Entry 5C3E (X-ray diffraction, 3.70 A resolution); this record covers chains C and K of the 15 polymer chains in the assembly.

== Chain C ==
Molecule: DNA-directed RNA polymerase II subunit RPB3
Organism: Saccharomyces cerevisiae (strain ATCC 204508 / S288c)
Reference sequence: P16370 (RPB3_YEAST); residue numbers follow UniProt; this construct covers 1-318
Amino-acid sequence (318 residues; each row starts with the number of its first residue):
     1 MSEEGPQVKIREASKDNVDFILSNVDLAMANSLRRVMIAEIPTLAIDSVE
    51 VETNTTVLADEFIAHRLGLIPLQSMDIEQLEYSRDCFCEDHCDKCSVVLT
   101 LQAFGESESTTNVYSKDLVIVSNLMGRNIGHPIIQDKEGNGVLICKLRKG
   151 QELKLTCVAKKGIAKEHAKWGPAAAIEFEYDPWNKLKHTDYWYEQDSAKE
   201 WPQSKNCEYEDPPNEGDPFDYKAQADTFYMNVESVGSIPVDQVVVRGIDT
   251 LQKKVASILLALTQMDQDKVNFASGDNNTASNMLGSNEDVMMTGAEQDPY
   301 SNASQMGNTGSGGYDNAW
Disordered / not traced: 1-3, 269-318
Bound ions: Zn2+: Cys86, Cys88, Cys92, Cys95
UniProt features mapped onto this chain:
  - binding site (Zn(2+)): Cys86, Cys88, Cys92, Cys95
  - modified residue: Ser2 (N-acetylserine)

== Chain K ==
Molecule: DNA-directed RNA polymerase II subunit RPB11
Organism: Saccharomyces cerevisiae (strain ATCC 204508 / S288c)
Reference sequence: P38902 (RPB11_YEAST); numbering as in UniProt (aligned over 1-120)
Amino-acid sequence (120 residues; each row starts with the number of its first residue):
     1 MNAPDRFELFLLGEGESKLKIDPDTKAPNAVVITFEKEDHTLGNLIRAEL
    51 LNDRKVLFAAYKVEHPFFARFKLRIQTTEGYDPKDALKNACNSIINKLGA
   101 LKTNFETEWNLQTLAADDAF
Disordered / not traced: 116-120

== How chain C and chain K interact ==
Pairs across the interface - 77 pairs, chain C then chain K:
  Glu4(C) - Asn104(K)  hydrogen bond
  Pro6(C) - Lys97(K)
  Pro6(C) - Ala100(K)
  Pro6(C) - Leu101(K)
  Pro6(C) - Asn104(K)  hydrogen bond (backbone-side chain)
  Gln7(C) - Asn104(K)  hydrogen bond
  Val8(C) - Leu101(K)  hydrophobic
  Val8(C) - Asn104(K)
  Val8(C) - Phe105(K)  hydrophobic
  Val8(C) - Glu108(K)
  Lys9(C) - Glu108(K)  salt bridge
  Ile10(C) - Phe105(K)  hydrophobic
  Ile10(C) - Glu108(K)
  Ile10(C) - Trp109(K)
  Ser14(C) - Ala115(K)
  Val18(C) - Trp109(K)  hydrophobic
  Leu22(C) - Leu101(K)  hydrophobic
  Asp26(C) - Glu49(K)
  Asp26(C) - Asn52(K)
  Asp26(C) - Lys97(K)
  Ala28(C) - Asn44(K)
  Ala28(C) - Leu45(K)  hydrophobic
  Ala28(C) - Ala48(K)  hydrophobic
  Met29(C) - Lys97(K)
  Met29(C) - Leu98(K)
  Asn31(C) - Asn44(K)
  Ser32(C) - Thr41(K)  hydrogen bond (side chain-backbone)
  Ser32(C) - Leu45(K)
  Leu33(C) - Leu101(K)  hydrophobic
  Arg35(C) - Asp39(K)  salt bridge
  Arg35(C) - His40(K)
  Arg35(C) - Thr41(K)  hydrogen bond
  Val36(C) - Thr41(K)
  Glu40(C) - Asp39(K)
  Glu40(C) - Thr41(K)
  Arg84(C) - Phe10(K)
  Arg84(C) - Leu11(K)
  Ala164(C) - Arg6(K)
  Lys165(C) - Arg6(K)  hydrogen bond (backbone-side chain)
  Lys165(C) - Leu9(K)
  Lys165(C) - Phe10(K)
  Lys165(C) - Asp39(K)  salt bridge
  Glu166(C) - Arg6(K)  hydrogen bond (backbone-side chain)
  Glu166(C) - Phe7(K)
  Glu166(C) - Phe10(K)
  His167(C) - Arg6(K)
  Asp241(C) - Phe105(K)
  Asp241(C) - Trp109(K)
  Val244(C) - Phe105(K)  hydrophobic
  Val245(C) - Lys102(K)
  Val245(C) - Glu106(K)
  Ile248(C) - Leu98(K)
  Ile248(C) - Leu101(K)  hydrophobic
  Ile248(C) - Lys102(K)
  Asp249(C) - Lys102(K)  salt bridge
  Leu251(C) - Leu45(K)  hydrophobic
  Leu251(C) - Leu98(K)  hydrophobic
  Gln252(C) - Ile95(K)
  Gln252(C) - Leu98(K)
  Gln252(C) - Gly99(K)
  Gln252(C) - Lys102(K)
  Lys254(C) - Glu38(K)  salt bridge
  Lys254(C) - Leu42(K)
  Val255(C) - Cys91(K)  hydrogen bond (backbone-side chain)
  Val255(C) - Ile94(K)  hydrophobic
  Val255(C) - Ile95(K)  hydrophobic
  Ala256(C) - Ile95(K)  hydrophobic
  Ile258(C) - Leu19(K)  hydrophobic
  Ile258(C) - Leu42(K)  hydrophobic
  Ile258(C) - Cys91(K)  hydrophobic
  Leu259(C) - Lys88(K)
  Leu259(C) - Cys91(K)  hydrophobic
  Leu259(C) - Asn92(K)
  Leu262(C) - Leu87(K)  hydrophobic
  Met265(C) - Ser17(K)
  Met265(C) - Leu19(K)
  Met265(C) - Ile21(K)  hydrophobic
Also at the interface, not in a pair above, chain C (42 interface residues in all): Gly5, Ala13, Phe20, Ile163, Ala261
Also at the interface, not in a pair above, chain K (40 interface residues in all): Lys18, Phe35, Lys84, Gln112

== Overview ==
42 residues of chain C face 40 of chain K across their interface, with 8 hydrogen bonds and 5 salt bridges.
Polar pairs include Lys9(C)-Glu108(K), Arg35(C)-Asp39(K) and Lys165(C)-Asp39(K). UniProt lists 4 Zn2+-binding
residues on chain C.
Chain C is DNA-directed RNA polymerase II subunit RPB3 and chain K is DNA-directed RNA polymerase II subunit
RPB11, both from Saccharomyces cerevisiae (strain ATCC 204508 / S288c); the structure, Crystal structure of a
transcribing RNA Polymerase II complex reveals a complete transcription bubble, was determined by X-ray
diffraction together with 5C44, 5C4A, 5C4J and 5C4X from the same study.
